PDB entry 8DPL | electron microscopy, 2.53 A resolution | chains F and G of the 15 polymer chains in the assembly

[Chain F]
Name: 2.1.1D5 heavy chain variable domain
From: Homo sapiens
Chain sequence (120 residues; row label = number of the first residue in the row):
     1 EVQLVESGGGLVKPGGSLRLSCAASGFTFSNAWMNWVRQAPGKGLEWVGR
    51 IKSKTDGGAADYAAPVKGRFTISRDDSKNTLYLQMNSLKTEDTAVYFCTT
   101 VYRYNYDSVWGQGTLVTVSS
Disordered / not traced: 1
Disulfides: Cys22-Cys98

[Chain G]
Name: 2.1.1D5 light chain variable domain
From: Homo sapiens
Chain sequence (112 residues; each row starts with the number of its first residue):
     1 QSVLTQPPSVSGAPGQRVTISCTGSSSNIGAGYDVYWYQQLPGTAPKLLI
    51 YGNSNRPSGVPDRFSGSKSGTSASLAITGLQAEDEADYYCQSFDSSLRDS
   101 WVFGGGTKLTVL
Disordered / not traced: 1
Disulfides: Cys22-Cys90

[Interface between chain F and chain G]
Pairs across the interface - 25 pairs, chain F then chain G:
  Asn35(F) - Trp101(G)
  Gln39(F) - Gln40(G)  hydrogen bond
  Gln39(F) - Tyr89(G)
  Lys43(F) - Tyr89(G)
  Gly44(F) - Tyr89(G)
  Leu45(F) - Gln40(G)
  Leu45(F) - Pro46(G)  hydrophobic
  Leu45(F) - Tyr89(G)
  Leu45(F) - Phe103(G)
  Trp47(F) - Ser100(G)
  Trp47(F) - Trp101(G)  hydrophobic
  Trp47(F) - Phe103(G)  hydrophobic
  Arg50(F) - Asp99(G)  hydrogen bond (side chain-backbone)
  Arg50(F) - Trp101(G)
  Asp61(F) - Arg98(G)
  Tyr106(F) - Tyr36(G)  hydrogen bond
  Tyr106(F) - Leu48(G)  hydrophobic
  Tyr106(F) - Tyr51(G)  hydrophobic
  Tyr106(F) - Pro57(G)
  Asp107(F) - Ser58(G)
  Ser108(F) - Leu48(G)
  Trp110(F) - Tyr38(G)  hydrophobic
  Trp110(F) - Ala45(G)  hydrophobic
  Trp110(F) - Pro46(G)
  Gly111(F) - Ala45(G)
Other interface residues (no listed pair), chain F (17 interface residues in all): Val37, Glu46, Phe97, Asn105
Other interface residues (no listed pair), chain G (16 interface residues in all): Gly105

[Overview]
Chain F and chain G form an interface of 17 and 16 residues respectively; the contacts include 3 hydrogen
bonds. Polar contacts include Gln39(F)-Gln40(G), Arg50(F)-Asp99(G) and Tyr106(F)-Tyr36(G).
Here chain F is 2.1.1D5 heavy chain variable domain and chain G is 2.1.1D5 light chain variable domain, both
from Homo sapiens. Entry 8DPL (Structure of EBOV GP lacking the mucin-like domain with 2.1.1D5 scFv and 6D6
scFv bound) was determined by electron microscopy (same publication as 8DPM).
